Entry 8XQR (electron microscopy, 3.20 A resolution); this record covers chains A and B of the 5 polymer chains in the assembly.

[Chain A]
Molecule: Guanine nucleotide-binding protein G(t) subunit alpha-3
Organism: Homo sapiens
Amino-acid sequence (264 residues; row label = number of the first residue in the row; numbers below 1 keep their minus sign (Met-14 is residue -14)):
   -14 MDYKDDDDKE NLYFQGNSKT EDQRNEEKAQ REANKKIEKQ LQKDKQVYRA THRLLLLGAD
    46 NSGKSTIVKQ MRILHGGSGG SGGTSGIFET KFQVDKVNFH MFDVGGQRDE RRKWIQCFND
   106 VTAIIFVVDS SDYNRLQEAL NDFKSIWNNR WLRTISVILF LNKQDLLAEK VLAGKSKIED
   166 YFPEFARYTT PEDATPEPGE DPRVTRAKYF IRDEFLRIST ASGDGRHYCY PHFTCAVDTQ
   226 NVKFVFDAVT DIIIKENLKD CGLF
Unresolved in the structure: -14 to 4, 65-69

[Chain B]
Molecule: Guanine nucleotide-binding protein G(I)/G(S)/G(T) subunit beta-1
Organism: Homo sapiens
UniProt: P62873 (GBB1_HUMAN); residues 1-340 here = UniProt positions 1-340
Amino-acid sequence (366 residues; row label = number of the first residue in the row):
     1 MSELDQLRQE AEQLKNQIRD ARKACADATL SQITNNIDPV GRIQMRTRRT LRGHLAKIYA
    61 MHWGTDSRLL VSASQDGKLI IWDSYTTNKV HAIPLRSSWV MTCAYAPSGN YVACGGLDNI
   121 CSIYNLKTRE GNVRVSRELA GHTGYLSCCR FLDDNQIVTS SGDTTCALWD IETGQQTTTF
   181 TGHTGDVMSL SLAPDTRLFV SGACDASAKL WDVREGMCRQ TFTGHESDIN AICFFPNGNA
   241 FATGSDDATC RLFDLRADQE LMTYSHDNII CGITSVSFSK SGRLLLAGYD DFNCNVWDAL
   301 KADRAGVLAG HDNRVSCLGV TDDGMAVATG SWDSFLKIWN GSSGGGGSGG GGSSGVSGWR
   361 LFKKIS
Unresolved in the structure: 1-2, 344-366
Sequence notes: expression tag (341-366)
Swiss-Prot annotation at these positions:
  - modified residue: Ser2 (N-acetylserine), His266 (Phosphohistidine)
  - natural variant: Leu30 (L30F: In MRD42; uncertain significance), Arg52 (R52G: In MRD42), Gly64 (G64V: In MRD42), Asp76 (D76E: In MRD42; D76G: In MRD42), Gly77 (G77S: In MRD42), Lys78 (K78R: In MRD42), Ile80 (I80N: In MRD42; I80T: In MRD42), His91 (H91R: In MRD42; uncertain significance), Ala92 (A92T: In MRD42), Pro94 (P94S: In MRD42), Leu95 (L95P: In MRD42), Arg96 (R96L: In MRD42), 5 further natural variant entries in UniProt

[Chain A / chain B interface]
Pairs across the interface (60; chain A residue first):
  Gln15(A) - Asp83(B)
  Gln15(A) - Thr86(B)  hydrogen bond
  Gln15(A) - Asn88(B)
  Asn19(A) - Asn88(B)
  Asn19(A) - Lys89(B)  hydrogen bond (side chain-backbone)
  Ile22(A) - Lys89(B)
  Ile22(A) - Val90(B)
  Ile22(A) - His91(B)
  Ile22(A) - Ala92(B)  hydrophobic
  Glu23(A) - Lys89(B)  salt bridge
  Leu26(A) - Gly53(B)
  Leu26(A) - Ile80(B)  hydrophobic
  Leu26(A) - Lys89(B)
  Asp29(A) - Leu55(B)
  Asp29(A) - Lys78(B)  salt bridge
  Lys30(A) - Leu55(B)
  Tyr33(A) - Leu55(B)  hydrophobic
  Tyr33(A) - Ala56(B)
  Tyr33(A) - Asp76(B)
  Arg34(A) - Leu55(B)
  Ser70(A) - Asp118(B)  hydrogen bond (backbone-backbone)
  Ser70(A) - Asn119(B)
  Ser70(A) - Ile120(B)
  Ile72(A) - Leu117(B)  hydrophobic
  Glu74(A) - Arg96(B)
  Glu74(A) - Ser97(B)
  Phe87(A) - Trp99(B)  hydrophobic
  Val89(A) - Leu117(B)  hydrophobic
  Gly91(A) - Asn119(B)
  Gln92(A) - Leu117(B)
  Gln92(A) - Asn119(B)  hydrogen bond
  Gln92(A) - Gly144(B)
  Gln92(A) - Tyr145(B)
  Arg93(A) - Gly162(B)  hydrogen bond (side chain-backbone)
  Arg93(A) - Asp163(B)
  Arg93(A) - Thr164(B)
  Arg93(A) - Asp186(B)  salt bridge
  Glu95(A) - Asp186(B)
  Arg97(A) - Cys204(B)
  Arg97(A) - Asp228(B)  salt bridge
  Lys98(A) - Tyr145(B)
  Lys98(A) - Met188(B)
  Lys98(A) - Asp228(B)  salt bridge
  Lys98(A) - Asp246(B)  salt bridge
  Trp99(A) - Leu117(B)  hydrophobic
  Gln101(A) - Arg314(B)  hydrogen bond
  Gln101(A) - Trp332(B)
  Cys102(A) - Lys57(B)  hydrogen bond (backbone-side chain)
  Cys102(A) - Tyr59(B)
  Cys102(A) - Gln75(B)
  Cys102(A) - Trp99(B)
  Cys102(A) - Met101(B)  hydrophobic
  Phe103(A) - Trp99(B)  hydrophobic
  Phe103(A) - Leu117(B)  hydrophobic
  Asn104(A) - Lys57(B)  hydrogen bond
  Asn104(A) - Trp332(B)
  Asp105(A) - Lys57(B)  salt bridge
  Arg135(A) - Cys271(B)
  Trp136(A) - Asp290(B)
  Trp136(A) - Arg314(B)
Also at the interface, not in a pair above, chain A (30 interface residues in all): Ala18, His85
Also at the interface, not in a pair above, chain B (42 interface residues in all): Thr87, Ser98, Thr143, Thr184

[Summary]
Chain A and chain B form an interface of 30 and 42 residues respectively; the contacts include 8 hydrogen
bonds and 7 salt bridges. Polar pairs include Glu23(A)-Lys89(B), Asp29(A)-Lys78(B) and Arg93(A)-Asp186(B).
Chain A is Guanine nucleotide-binding protein G(t) subunit alpha-3 and chain B is Guanine nucleotide-binding
protein G(I)/G(S)/G(T) subunit beta-1, both from Homo sapiens; the structure, Structure 2 of human class T
GPCR TAS2R14-miniGs/gust complex with Flufenamic acid, was determined by electron microscopy, deposited
together with 8XQL, 8XQN, 8XQO, 8XQP, 8XQS, 8XQT and 8YKY.
